8J5R - chains A and C of the 4 polymer chains in the assembly; structure by electron microscopy, 3.28 A resolution.

Chain A:
Protein: Uncharacterized protein Rv1280c
Organism: Mycobacterium tuberculosis (strain ATCC 25618 / H37Rv)
UniProt: P9WGU5 (Y1280_MYCTU); numbering as in UniProt (aligned over 1-591)
Amino-acid sequence (599 residues; row label = number of the first residue in the row):
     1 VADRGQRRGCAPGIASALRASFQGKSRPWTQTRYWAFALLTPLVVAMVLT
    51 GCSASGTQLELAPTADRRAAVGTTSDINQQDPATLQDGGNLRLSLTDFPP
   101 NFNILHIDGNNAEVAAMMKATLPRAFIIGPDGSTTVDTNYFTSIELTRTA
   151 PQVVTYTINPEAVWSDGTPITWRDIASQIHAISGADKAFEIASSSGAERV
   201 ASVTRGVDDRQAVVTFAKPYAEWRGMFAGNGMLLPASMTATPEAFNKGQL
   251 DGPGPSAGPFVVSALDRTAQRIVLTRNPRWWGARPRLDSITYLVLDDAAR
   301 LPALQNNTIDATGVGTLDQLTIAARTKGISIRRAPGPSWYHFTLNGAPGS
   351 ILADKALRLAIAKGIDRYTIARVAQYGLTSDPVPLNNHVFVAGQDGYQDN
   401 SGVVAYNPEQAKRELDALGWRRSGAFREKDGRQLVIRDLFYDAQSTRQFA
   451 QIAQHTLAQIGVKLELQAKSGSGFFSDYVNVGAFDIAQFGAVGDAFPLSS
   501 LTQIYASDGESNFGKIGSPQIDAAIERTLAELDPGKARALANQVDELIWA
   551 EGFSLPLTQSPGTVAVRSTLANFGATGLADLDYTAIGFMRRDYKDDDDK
Disordered / not traced: 1-72, 592-599
Differences from the reference sequence: conflict Val-1 (Met in P9WGU5); engineered mutation Ala-491 (Trp in P9WGU5); expression tag (592-599)

Chain C:
Protein: Putative peptide transport permease protein Rv1282c
Organism: Mycobacterium tuberculosis (strain ATCC 25618 / H37Rv)
UniProt: P9WFZ9 (Y1282_MYCTU); residue numbers follow UniProt; this construct covers 1-291
Amino-acid sequence (291 residues; row label = number of the first residue in the row):
     1 MTEFASRRTLVVRRFLRNRAAVASLAALLLLFVSAYALPPLLPYSYDDLD
    51 FNALLQPPGTKHWLGTNALGQDLLAQTLRGMQKSMLIGVCVAVISTGIAA
   101 TVGAISGYFGGWRDRTLMWVVDLLLVVPSFILIAIVTPRTKNSANIMFLV
   151 LLLAGFGWMISSRMVRGMTMSLREREFIRAARYMGVSSRRIIVGHVVPNV
   201 ASILIIDAALNVAAAILAETGLSFLGFGIQPPDVSLGTLIADGTASATAF
   251 PWVFLFPASILVLILVCANLTGDGLRDALDPASRSLRRGVR
Disordered / not traced: 1-7, 281-291

How chain A and chain C interact:
Pairs across the interface (14; chain A residue first):
  Asp-318(A) / Ala-245(C)
  Asp-318(A) / Thr-248(C)  hydrogen bond
  Thr-321(A) / Ala-249(C)
  Ile-322(A) / Thr-248(C)
  Thr-369(A) / Phe-51(C)
  Arg-372(A) / Phe-51(C)
  Arg-372(A) / Asn-52(C)
  Val-373(A) / Leu-54(C)  hydrophobic
  Tyr-376(A) / Leu-54(C)
  Gln-444(A) / Ala-245(C)
  Gln-448(A) / Ala-68(C)
  Gln-451(A) / Leu-69(C)
  Ile-452(A) / Leu-69(C)  hydrophobic
  His-455(A) / Leu-49(C)
Interface residues without a listed pair, chain A (13 interface residues in all): Leu-317
Interface residues without a listed pair, chain C (12 interface residues in all): Asp-48, Leu-55, Asp-242

In short:
13 residues of chain A and 12 residues of chain C are in contact, with 1 hydrogen bond. Its one
hydrogen-bonded contact is Asp-318(A)/Thr-248(C).
Here chain A is Uncharacterized protein Rv1280c and chain C is Putative peptide transport permease protein
Rv1282c, both from Mycobacterium tuberculosis (strain ATCC 25618 / H37Rv). Entry 8J5R (Cryo-EM structure of
Mycobacterium tuberculosis OppABCD in the resting state) was determined by electron microscopy (same
publication as 8J5Q, 8J5S, 8J5T and 8J5U).
